9EOT - chains A and B of the 4 polymer chains in the assembly; structure by electron microscopy, 3.02 A resolution.

[Chain A]
Name: Isoform 2 of Ceramide synthase 6
Source organism: Homo sapiens
Notes: EC 2.3.1.291
UniProt: Q6ZMG9 (CERS6_HUMAN), isoform Q6ZMG9-2; numbering as in UniProt (aligned over 1-350)
Chain sequence (357 residues; each row starts with the number of its first residue):
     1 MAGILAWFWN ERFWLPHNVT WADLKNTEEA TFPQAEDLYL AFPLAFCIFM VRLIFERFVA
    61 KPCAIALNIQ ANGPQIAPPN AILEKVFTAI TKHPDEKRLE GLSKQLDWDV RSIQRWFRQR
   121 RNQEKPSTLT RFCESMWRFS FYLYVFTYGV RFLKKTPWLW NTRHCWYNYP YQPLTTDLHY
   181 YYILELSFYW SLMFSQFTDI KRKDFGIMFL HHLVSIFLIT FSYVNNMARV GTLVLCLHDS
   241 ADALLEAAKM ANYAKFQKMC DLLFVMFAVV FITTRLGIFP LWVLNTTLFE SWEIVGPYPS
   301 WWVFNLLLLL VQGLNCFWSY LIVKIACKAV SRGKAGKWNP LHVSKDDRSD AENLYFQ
Unresolved in the structure: 1, 331-357
Differences from the reference sequence: expression tag (351-357)
Covalently attached groups: N-acetylglucosamine (NAG) linked to Asn18; palmitic acid (PLM) linked to His211
Ligand contacts: 1,2-diacyl-sn-glycero-3-phosphocholine (PC1): Leu5, Phe8, Trp9, Trp21, Gln34, Ala35, Leu38, Tyr39, Trp190, Leu210, Leu213, Val214, Ile216, Phe217, Thr220, Phe221
Reported in the primary citation:
  - binding site for palmitic acid: His211
  - post-translational modification sites: Asn18
  - catalytic residues: His212 (proposed by the authors, not directly observed)
  - mutagenesis - H212A: abolished catalytic activity
  - mutagenesis - N315A, N315D, N315H, W318F: unchanged catalytic activity
  - mutagenesis - H238A, R275K: decreased catalytic activity

[Chain B]
Name: Nanobody-02
Source organism: Vicugna pacos
Notes: antibody fragment or engineered binder
Chain sequence (134 residues; numbered 1 to 134; the number before each row is that of its first residue):
     1 QLQFVESGGG LVQAGGSLRL SCAASGRTFS RYAVGWFRQA PGKEREFVAS ITWNGATTYY
    61 ADSVKGRFTI SRDNAKNTVY LQMNSLKPED TAVYYCALDL YSYGTRDVAD FGSWGKGTRV
   121 TVSSHHHHHH EPEA
Unresolved in the structure: 124-134
Disulfide bonds: Cys22-Cys96

[Chain A / chain B interface]
Contacting residue pairs - 32 pairs, chain A then chain B:
  Asp23(A) - Arg31(B)  hydrogen bond (backbone-side chain)
  Glu29(A) - Leu2(B)
  Glu29(A) - Thr28(B)
  Glu29(A) - Tyr32(B)  hydrogen bond
  Phe32(A) - Arg31(B)
  Pro157(A) - Tyr103(B)
  Pro157(A) - Thr105(B)
  Trp158(A) - Tyr103(B)  hydrophobic
  His164(A) - Tyr59(B)
  His164(A) - Tyr103(B)  hydrogen bond (side chain-backbone)
  His164(A) - Gly104(B)
  Tyr167(A) - Ala33(B)
  Tyr167(A) - Ser50(B)
  Tyr167(A) - Thr52(B)
  Tyr167(A) - Ser102(B)
  Tyr167(A) - Gly104(B)
  Asn168(A) - Arg31(B)  hydrogen bond (side chain-backbone)
  Asn168(A) - Tyr32(B)
  Asn168(A) - Ala33(B)
  Asn168(A) - Thr52(B)
  Asn168(A) - Trp53(B)  hydrogen bond (side chain-backbone)
  Asn168(A) - Ser102(B)
  Tyr169(A) - Trp53(B)  hydrogen bond (backbone-side chain)
  Tyr171(A) - Arg31(B)
  Tyr171(A) - Trp53(B)  hydrophobic
  Tyr171(A) - Ser102(B)  hydrogen bond (backbone-side chain)
  Gln172(A) - Ser102(B)
  Pro173(A) - Leu100(B)
  Pro173(A) - Ser102(B)
  Arg229(A) - Tyr101(B)  hydrogen bond (side chain-backbone)
  Arg229(A) - Ser102(B)  hydrogen bond (side chain-backbone)
  Arg229(A) - Tyr103(B)
Also at the interface, not in a pair above, chain A (18 interface residues in all): Leu24, Lys25, Thr27, Pro170, Thr175
Also at the interface, not in a pair above, chain B (18 interface residues in all): Ser30, Asn54, Asp99

[In short]
Chain A and chain B each contribute 18 residues to their interface; the contacts include 9 hydrogen bonds.
Polar contacts include Asp23(A)-Arg31(B), Glu29(A)-Tyr32(B) and His164(A)-Tyr103(B). Ligands of chain A:
1,2-diacyl-sn-glycero-3-phosphocholine. The paper reports the catalytic residue His212(A); H238A and R275K of
chain A reduce catalytic activity; 7 substitutions were tested in all.
Here chain A is Isoform 2 of Ceramide synthase 6 (Homo sapiens) and chain B is Nanobody-02 (Vicugna pacos).
Entry 9EOT (Structure of human ceramide synthase 6 (CerS6) bound to C16:0 (nanobody Nb02)) was determined by
electron microscopy together with 8QZ6 and 8QZ7 from the same study.
